PDB entry 6HE9 | electron microscopy, 6.35 A resolution (low resolution: residue-level contacts below are approximate; hydrogen-bond / salt-bridge calls are withheld) | chains 3 and l of the 34 polymer chains in the assembly

== Chain 3 (and l) ==
Name: Proteasome subunit beta
Organism: Archaeoglobus fulgidus (strain ATCC 49558 / VC-16 / DSM 4304 / JCM 9628 / NBRC 100126)
Notes: EC 3.4.25.1; engineered mutation(s): 0; chain l of this document is another copy of the same molecule, construct and numbering; everything in this record applies to it too
UniProtKB: Q9P996 (PSB_ARCFU); residues 12-213 here = UniProt positions 12-213
Amino-acid sequence (202 residues; each row starts with the number of its first residue):
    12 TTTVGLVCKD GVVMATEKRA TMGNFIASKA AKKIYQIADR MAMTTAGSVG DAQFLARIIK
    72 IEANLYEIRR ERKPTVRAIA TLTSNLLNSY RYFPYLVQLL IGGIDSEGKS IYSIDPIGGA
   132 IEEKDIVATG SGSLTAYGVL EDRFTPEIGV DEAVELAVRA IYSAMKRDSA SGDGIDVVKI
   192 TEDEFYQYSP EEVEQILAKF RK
UniProt features mapped onto this chain:
  - active site: Thr12 (Nucleophile)

== How chain 3 and chain l interact ==
Contacting residue pairs (23):
  Lys40(3) with Arg212(l)
  Lys177(3) with Arg30(l); Asp184(l)
  Arg178(3) with Arg30(l)
  Asp179(3) with Ser180(l); Asp184(l)
  Ser180(3) with Met176(l); Asp179(l); Ser180(l); Gly183(l); Asp184(l)
  Ala181(3) with Lys177(l)
  Ser182(3) with Lys177(l); Asp179(l); Ser180(l)
  Glu205(3) with Lys213(l)
  Leu208(3) with Lys213(l)
  Ala209(3) with Lys213(l)
  Arg212(3) with Asp184(l); Lys213(l)
  Lys213(3) with Ala209(l); Arg212(l); Lys213(l)
Interface residues without a listed pair, chain 3 (15 interface residues in all): Phe36, Ile37, Asp184
Interface residues without a listed pair, chain l (13 interface residues in all): Arg178, Ala181, Ser182

== In short ==
15 residues of chain 3 and 13 residues of chain l are in contact. From UniProt: active-site residue Thr12(3)
on chain 3.
Both chains are Proteasome subunit beta (Archaeoglobus fulgidus (strain ATCC 49558 / VC-16 / DSM 4304 / JCM
9628 / NBRC 100126)). Entry 6HE9 (PAN-proteasome in state 2) was determined by electron microscopy together
with 6HE5, 6HE7, 6HE8, 6HEA, 6HEC and 6HED from the same study.
